PDB entry 4A51 | X-ray diffraction, 2.75 A resolution | chain A

# Chain A
Name: Kinesin-like protein KIF11
Source organism: Homo sapiens
Notes: fragment: motor domain, residues 1-368
Reference sequence: P52732 (KIF11_HUMAN); residues 1-368 here = UniProt positions 1-368
Amino-acid sequence (368 residues; numbered 1 to 368; the number before each row is that of its first residue):
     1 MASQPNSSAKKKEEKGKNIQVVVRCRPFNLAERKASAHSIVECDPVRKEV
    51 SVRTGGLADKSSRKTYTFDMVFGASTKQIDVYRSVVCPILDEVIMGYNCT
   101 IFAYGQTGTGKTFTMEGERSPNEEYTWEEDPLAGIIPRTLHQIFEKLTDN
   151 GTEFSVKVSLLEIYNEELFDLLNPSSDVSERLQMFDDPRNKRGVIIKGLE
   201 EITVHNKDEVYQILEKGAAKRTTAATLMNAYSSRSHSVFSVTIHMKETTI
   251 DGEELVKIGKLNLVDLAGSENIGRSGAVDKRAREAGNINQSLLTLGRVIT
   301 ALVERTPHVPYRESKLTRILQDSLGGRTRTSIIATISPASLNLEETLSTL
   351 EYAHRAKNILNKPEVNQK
Disordered / not traced: 1-17, 247-254, 272-287, 364-368
Metal / ion sites: Mg2+: Thr112 (together with ADP)
Small-molecule neighbours:
  - ADP (adenosine-5'-diphosphate): Arg24, Arg26, Pro27, Gln106, Thr107, Gly108, Thr109, Gly110, Lys111, Thr112, Phe113, Glu118
  - DQ8 (1-(3-{[(2-aminoethyl)sulfanyl](diphenyl)methyl}phenyl)ethanone): Thr112, Glu116, Gly117, Glu118, Arg119, Trp127, Ala133, Ile136, Pro137, Leu160, Tyr211, Leu214, Glu215, Gly217, Ala218, Arg221
Swiss-Prot annotation at these positions:
  - binding site (ATP): Gly105 to Thr112
  - modified residue: Lys146 (N6-acetyllysine)
  - natural variant: Phe144 (F144L: In MCLMR), Arg234 (R234C: In MCLMR), Ser235 (S235C: In MCLMR)
What the authors report for this chain:
  - binding site for DQ8: Glu116, Gly117, Ile136, Pro137, Leu160, Leu214, Ala218, Arg221, Phe239
  - contacts within the chain: Glu116-Arg221 (salt bridge)

# Overview
Chain A binds ADP and compound DQ8. From UniProt: 8 ATP-binding residues. From the paper: a binding site for
DQ8 at Glu116, Gly117 and Ile136 among others; contacts within the chain involving Glu116 and Arg221.
Chain A is Kinesin-like protein KIF11 (Homo sapiens); the structure, Crystal structure of human kinesin Eg5 in
complex with 1-(3-(((2-Aminoethyl)thio)diphenylmethyl)phenyl)ethanone hydrochloride, was determined by X-ray
diffraction, deposited together with 4A50.
